Entry 4CIC (X-ray diffraction, 1.60 A resolution); this record covers chains B and Q of the 3 polymer chains in the assembly.

== Chain B ==
Molecule: Transcriptional regulator, badm/RRF2 family
Source organism: Thermincola potens
UniProt: D5X843 (D5X843_THEPJ); residue numbers follow UniProt; this construct covers 2-149
Chain sequence (153 residues; numbered -3 to 149; the number before each row is that of its first residue; numbers below 1 keep their minus sign (Gly-3 is residue -3)):
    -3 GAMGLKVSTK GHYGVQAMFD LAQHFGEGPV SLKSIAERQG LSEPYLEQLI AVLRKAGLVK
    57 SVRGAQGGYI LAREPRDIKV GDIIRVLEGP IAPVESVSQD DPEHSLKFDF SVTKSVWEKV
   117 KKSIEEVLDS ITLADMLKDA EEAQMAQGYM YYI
Unresolved in the structure: 86-100, 149
Construct notes: expression tag (-3 to 1); engineered mutation Ser92 (Cys in D5X843), Ser101 (Cys in D5X843), Ser107 (Cys in D5X843)
Metal / ion sites: Na+: Arg81, Val82, Glu84, Leu102
What the authors report for this chain:
  - self-association interface (contacts with another copy of this molecule); pairs are residue here / residue on that copy: Gln140-Asp105 (hydrogen bond)
  - specificity-determining residues: Pro40
  - mutagenesis - P40S: increased binding to heterologous promoter
  - mutagenesis - E43A: increased binding to hya sequence
  - mutagenesis - E43A: increased binding to iscTp1
  - mutagenesis - E43A: increased binding to iscTp3 and iscTp4
  - mutagenesis - E43A: increased binding to iscbEc
  - mutagenesis - P40S: increased binding to E. coli hya promoter sequence

== Chain Q ==
Molecule: Hexa-alanine peptide
Chain sequence (6 residues; numbered 10 to 15; the number before each row is that of its first residue):
    10 AAAAAA

== Interface between chain B and chain Q ==
Contacting residue pairs (13; chain B residue first):
  Met-1(B) with Ala11(Q)
  Gly0(B) with Ala10(Q), hydrogen bond (backbone-backbone); Ala11(Q), hydrogen bond (backbone-backbone); Ala12(Q), hydrogen bond (backbone-backbone)
  Leu1(B) with Ala12(Q)
  Lys2(B) with Ala10(Q); Ala12(Q), hydrogen bond (backbone-backbone); Ala13(Q); Ala14(Q), hydrogen bond (backbone-backbone)
  Val3(B) with Ala14(Q)
  Ser4(B) with Ala14(Q), hydrogen bond (backbone-backbone); Ala15(Q), hydrogen bond (side chain-backbone)
  Glu84(B) with Ala15(Q)
Also at the interface, not in a pair above, chain B (9 interface residues in all): Lys6, Ile80

== Summary ==
9 residues of chain B and 6 residues of chain Q are in contact; the contacts include 7 hydrogen bonds. Among
the polar pairs are Ser4(B)-Ala15(Q), Gly0(B)-Ala10(Q) and Gly0(B)-Ala11(Q). Arg81(B), Val82(B), Glu84(B) and
Leu102(B) form the Na+ site. The paper reports that P40S of chain B increases binding to heterologous
promoter; the specificity determinant Pro40(B).
Chain B is Transcriptional regulator, badm/RRF2 family (Thermincola potens) and chain Q is Hexa-alanine
peptide; the structure, T. potens IscR, was determined by X-ray diffraction.
